Entry 1MAF (X-ray diffraction, 2.60 A resolution); this record covers chains L and H.

# Chain L
Molecule: Methylamine dehydrogenase (light subunit)
From: Paracoccus versutus
Notes: EC 1.4.99.3
UniProt: P22641 (DHML_PARVE); residues 7-130 here correspond to UniProt positions 64-187 (UniProt number = residue number + 57)
Chain sequence (124 residues; row label = number of the first residue in the row):
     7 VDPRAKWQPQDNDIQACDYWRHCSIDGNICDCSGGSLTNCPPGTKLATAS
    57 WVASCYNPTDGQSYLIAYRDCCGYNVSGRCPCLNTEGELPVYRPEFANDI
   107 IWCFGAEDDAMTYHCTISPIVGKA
Disulfides: Cys23-Cys88, Cys29-Cys61, Cys36-Cys121, Cys38-Cys86, Cys46-Cys77, Cys78-Cys109
Covalently attached groups: nitrogen molecule (HDZ) linked to Trp57
Modified / non-standard residues: Trp57 (7-hydroxy-l-tryptophan; 0AF)
Ligand contacts: nitrogen molecule (HDZ): Asp32, Asp76, Asn104, Ile106, Ile107, Tyr119, Thr122

# Chain H
Molecule: Methylamine dehydrogenase (heavy subunit)
From: Paracoccus versutus
Notes: EC 1.4.99.3
UniProt: P23006 (DHMH_PARVE); residues 7-348 here correspond to UniProt positions 59-400 (UniProt number = residue number + 52)
Chain sequence (373 residues; each row starts with the number of its first residue):
     1 SSASAAAAAAAAALAAGAADGPTNDEAPGADGRRSYINLPAHHSAIIQQW
    51 VLDAGSGSILGHVNGGFLPNPVAAHSGSEFALASTSFSRIAKGKRTDYVE
   101 VFDPVTFLPIADIELPDAPRFDVGPYSWMNANTPNNADLLFFQFAAGPAV
   151 GLVVQGGSSDDQLLSSPTCYHIHPGAPSTFYLLCAQGGLAKTDHAGGAAG
   201 AGLVGAMLTAAQNLLTQPAQANKSGRIVWPVYSGKILQADISAAGATNKA
   251 PIDALSGGRKADTWRPGGWQQVAYLKSSDGIYLLTSEQSAWKLHAAAKEV
   301 TSVTGLVGQTSSQISLGHDVDAISVAQDGGPDLYALSAGTEVLHIYDAGA
   351 GDQDQSTVELGSGPQVLSVMNEA

# Interface between chain L and chain H
Contacting residue pairs (7; chain L residue first):
  Arg10(L) - Gln288(H)
  Asn81(L) - Ser44(H)
  Asn81(L) - Ala45(H)
  Val82(L) - Ser44(H)
  Tyr98(L) - Asn213(H)
  Asp105(L) - Val123(H)
  Thr118(L) - Ala91(H)
Interface residues without a listed pair, chain L (12 interface residues in all): Lys12, Thr91, Pro96, Ile106, Ile107, Phe110
Interface residues without a listed pair, chain H (15 interface residues in all): Gly124, Ala145, Ala185, Leu214, Ser289, Trp291, Lys292, Ala296, Ala297

# Summary
12 residues of chain L face 15 of chain H across their interface. Covalently linked nitrogen molecule: at
Trp57(L).
Here chain L is Methylamine dehydrogenase (light subunit) and chain H is Methylamine dehydrogenase (heavy
subunit), both from Paracoccus versutus. Entry 1MAF (The Active Site Structure of Methylamine Dehydrogenase:
Hydrazines Identify C6 as the Reactive Site of the ...) was determined by X-ray diffraction (same publication
as 1MAE and 2MAD).
